7DDS - chain A; structure by X-ray diffraction, 2.30 A resolution.

Chain A:
Name: Ancestral myoglobin aMbSp
Source organism: synthetic construct
Sequence (154 residues; each row starts with the number of its first residue; numbering starts at 0):
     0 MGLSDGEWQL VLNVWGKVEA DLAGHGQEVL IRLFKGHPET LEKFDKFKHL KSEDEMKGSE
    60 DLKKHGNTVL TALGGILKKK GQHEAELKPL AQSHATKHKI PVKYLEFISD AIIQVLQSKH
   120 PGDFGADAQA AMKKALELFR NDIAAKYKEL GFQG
Ion coordination: heme Fe near His-93 (its only coordinating residue here)
Residues lining bound ligands: heme (HEM): Leu-32, Thr-39, Lys-42, Phe-43, Lys-45, His-64, Thr-67, Val-68, Ala-71, Leu-72, Pro-88, Leu-89, Ser-92, His-93, His-97, Ile-99, Tyr-103, Leu-104, Ile-107, Phe-138

Overview:
Chain A binds heme.
Chain A is Ancestral myoglobin aMbSp (synthetic construct); the structure, Ancestral myoglobin aMbSp of
Puijila Darwini relative, was determined by X-ray diffraction together with 7DDR, 7DDT and 7DDU from the same
study.
